PDB entry 5ZNS | X-ray diffraction, 2.40 A resolution | chain A

Chain A:
Molecule: chitin deacetylase
From: Bombyx mori
Reference sequence: H9J9M0 (H9J9M0_BOMMO); residues 161-539 here = UniProt positions 161-539
Amino-acid sequence (385 residues; row label = number of the first residue in the row):
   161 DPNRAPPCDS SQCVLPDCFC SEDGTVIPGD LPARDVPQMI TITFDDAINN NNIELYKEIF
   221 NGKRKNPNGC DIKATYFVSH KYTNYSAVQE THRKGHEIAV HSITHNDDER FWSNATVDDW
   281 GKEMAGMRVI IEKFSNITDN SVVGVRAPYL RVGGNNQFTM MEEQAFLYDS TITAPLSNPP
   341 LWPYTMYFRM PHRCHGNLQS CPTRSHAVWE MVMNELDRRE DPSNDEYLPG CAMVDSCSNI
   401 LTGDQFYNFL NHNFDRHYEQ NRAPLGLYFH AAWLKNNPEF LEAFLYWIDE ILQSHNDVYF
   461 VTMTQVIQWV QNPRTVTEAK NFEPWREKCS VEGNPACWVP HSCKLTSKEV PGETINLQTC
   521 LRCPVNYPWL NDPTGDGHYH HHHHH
Unresolved in the structure: 161, 543-545
Cystine bridges: C168-C180, C173-C178, C230-C489, C354-C361, C391-C397, C497-C520, C503-C523
Glycans and other covalent adducts: N-acetylglucosamine (NAG) linked to N244, N296
Modified positions: Mse199, Mse284, Mse287, Mse320, Mse321, Mse346, Mse350, Mse371, Mse373, Mse393, Mse463 (selenomethionine; parent Met)
Sequence notes: conflict P340 (Arg in H9J9M0), W342 (Cys in H9J9M0); expression tag (540-545)
Ion coordination: Zn2+: H261, H265
Swiss-Prot annotation at these positions:
  - binding site (Zn(2+)): D206, H261, H265
  - glycosylation (N-linked (GlcNAc...) asparagine): N244, N296
  - mutagenesis: D205 (D205S: Abolishes catalytic activity)
From the paper describing this entry:
  - Zn2+ coordination: D206, H261, H265
  - catalytic residues: D205, R306
  - contacts within the chain: D205-R306

Overview:
N-acetylglucosamine is covalently linked to N244 and N296. H261 and H265 coordinate Zn2+. From UniProt: 3
Zn2+-binding residues and one mutagenesis site. From the paper: catalytic residues D205 and R306; Zn2+
coordination by D206, H261 and H265.
Chain A is chitin deacetylase (Bombyx mori); the structure, Insect chitin deacetylase, was determined by X-ray
diffraction, deposited together with 5ZNT.
